Entry 3VST (X-ray diffraction, 1.75 A resolution); this record covers chains A and B of the 4 polymer chains in the assembly.

[Chain A (and B)]
Protein: Xylosidase
Notes: EC 3.2.1.37; chain B of this document is another copy of the same molecule, construct and numbering; everything in this record applies to it too
UniProt: A2ICH1 (A2ICH1_THESJ); residues 1-638 here = UniProt positions 1-638
Sequence (638 residues; each row starts with the number of its first residue):
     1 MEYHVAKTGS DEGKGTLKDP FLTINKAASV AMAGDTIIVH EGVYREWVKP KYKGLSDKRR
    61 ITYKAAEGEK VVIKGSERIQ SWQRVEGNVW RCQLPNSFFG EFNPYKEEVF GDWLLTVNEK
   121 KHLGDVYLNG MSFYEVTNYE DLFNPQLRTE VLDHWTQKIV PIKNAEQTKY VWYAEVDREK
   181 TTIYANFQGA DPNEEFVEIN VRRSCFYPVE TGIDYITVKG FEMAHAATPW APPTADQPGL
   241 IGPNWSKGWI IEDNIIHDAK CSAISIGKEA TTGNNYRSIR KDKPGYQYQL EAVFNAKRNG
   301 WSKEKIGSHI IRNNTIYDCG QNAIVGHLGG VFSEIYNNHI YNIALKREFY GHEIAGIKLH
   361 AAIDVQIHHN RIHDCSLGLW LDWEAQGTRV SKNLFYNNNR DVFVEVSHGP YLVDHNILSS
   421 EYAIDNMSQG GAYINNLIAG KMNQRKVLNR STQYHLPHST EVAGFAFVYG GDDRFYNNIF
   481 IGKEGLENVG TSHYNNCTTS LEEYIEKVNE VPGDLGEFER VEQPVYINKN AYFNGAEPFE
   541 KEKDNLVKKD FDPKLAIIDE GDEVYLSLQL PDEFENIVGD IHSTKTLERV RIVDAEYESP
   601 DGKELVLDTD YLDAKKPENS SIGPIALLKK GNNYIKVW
Reported in the primary citation:
  - self-association interface (contacts with another copy of this molecule): Lys53 to Arg59, Asp177 to Glu179, Tyr276 to Lys305, Asn449 to Ala466, Asn509 to Glu519, Thr584 to Glu596
  - contacts within the chain: Asn254-Asn314, Asn314-Asn338, Asn338-Asn370, Asn370-Asn393, Asn393-Asn416, Asn416-Asn436, Asn436-Asn478, Asn478-Asn530
  - mutagenesis - W113A, E353A, K358A, W380A, D382A, W383A, E405A: abolished catalytic activity
  - mutagenesis - W113Y, H352A, H360A, R450A: decreased catalytic activity
  - mutagenesis - W113F: unchanged catalytic activity

[Interface between chain A and chain B]
Pairs across the interface - 21 pairs, chain A then chain B:
  Glu12(A) with Arg178(B)
  Met32(A) with Ile279(B), hydrophobic
  Lys53(A) with Tyr276(B), hydrogen bond; Arg280(B)
  Leu55(A) with Arg280(B)
  Arg178(A) with Glu12(B), salt bridge
  Glu210(A) with Ala270(B)
  Thr211(A) with Thr271(B)
  Ala270(A) with Glu210(B)
  Thr271(A) with Thr211(B)
  Tyr276(A) with Lys53(B), hydrogen bond
  Ile279(A) with Met32(B), hydrophobic
  Arg280(A) with Leu55(B)
  Arg298(A) with Arg298(B); Asn299(B); Gly300(B), hydrogen bond (backbone-backbone)
  Asn299(A) with Arg298(B); Asn299(B); Lys305(B), hydrogen bond
  Gly300(A) with Arg298(B), hydrogen bond (backbone-backbone)
  Lys305(A) with Asn299(B)
Interface residues without a listed pair, chain A (17 interface residues in all): Tyr52
Interface residues without a listed pair, chain B (18 interface residues in all): Tyr52, Lys297

[Overview]
17 residues of chain A face 18 of chain B across their interface, with 5 hydrogen bonds and 1 salt bridge.
Polar contacts include Arg178(A)-Glu12(B), Lys53(A)-Tyr276(B) and Asn299(A)-Lys305(B). From the paper: W113A,
E353A and K358A of chain A, among others, abolish catalytic activity; a self-association interface involving
Lys53(A), Asp177(A) and Tyr276(A) among others; 12 substitutions were tested in all.
Both chains are Xylosidase. Entry 3VST (The complex structure of XylC with Tris) was determined by X-ray
diffraction together with 3VSU and 3VSV from the same study.
